PDB entry 3LVH | X-ray diffraction, 9.00 A resolution (very low resolution: no residue pairs are listed; an interface is given only as per-side residue counts) | chains A and C of the 6 polymer chains in the assembly

== Chain A (and C) ==
Name: Clathrin heavy chain 1
Source organism: Bos taurus
Notes: fragment: Hub; chain C of this document is another copy of the same molecule, construct and numbering; everything in this record applies to it too
Reference sequence: P49951 (CLH1_BOVIN); residues 1074-1675 here = UniProt positions 1074-1675
Amino-acid sequence (624 residues; each row starts with the number of its first residue):
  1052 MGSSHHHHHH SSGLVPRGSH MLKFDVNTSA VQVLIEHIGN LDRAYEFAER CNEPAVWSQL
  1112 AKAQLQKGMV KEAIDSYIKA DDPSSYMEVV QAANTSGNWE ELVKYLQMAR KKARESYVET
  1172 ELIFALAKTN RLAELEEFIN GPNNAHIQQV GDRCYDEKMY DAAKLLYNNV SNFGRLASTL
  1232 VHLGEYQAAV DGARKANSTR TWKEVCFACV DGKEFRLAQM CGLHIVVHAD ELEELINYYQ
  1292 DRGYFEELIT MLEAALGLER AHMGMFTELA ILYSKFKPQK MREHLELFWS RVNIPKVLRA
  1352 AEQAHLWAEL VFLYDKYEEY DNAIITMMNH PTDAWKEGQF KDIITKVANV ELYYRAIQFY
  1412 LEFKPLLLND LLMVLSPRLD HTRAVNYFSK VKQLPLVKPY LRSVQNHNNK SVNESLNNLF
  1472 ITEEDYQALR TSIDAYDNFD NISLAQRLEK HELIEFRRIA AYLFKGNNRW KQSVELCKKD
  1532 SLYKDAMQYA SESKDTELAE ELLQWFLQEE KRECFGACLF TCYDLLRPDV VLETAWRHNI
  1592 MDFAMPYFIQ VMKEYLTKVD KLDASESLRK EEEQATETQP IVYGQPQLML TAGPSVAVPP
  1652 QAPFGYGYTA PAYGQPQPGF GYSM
Not modelled in the structure: 1052-1076, 1631-1675
Sequence notes: expression tag (1052-1073)
Curated features (UniProtKB/Swiss-Prot):
  - modified residue: Ser1167 (Phosphoserine), Tyr1206 (Phosphotyrosine), Ser1229 (Phosphoserine), Lys1441 (N6-acetyllysine), Tyr1477 (Phosphotyrosine), Tyr1487 (Phosphotyrosine), Ser1494 (Phosphoserine), Lys1501 (N6-acetyllysine)
Reported in the primary citation:
  - mutagenesis - K1163E/R1165D: unchanged binding to CLC

== Chain A / chain C interface ==
At this resolution (9 A) residue pairs are not listed: 6 residues of chain A and 6 of chain C lie at the interface.

== Overview ==
The chain A/chain C interface involves 6 residues from each chain. The paper reports that K1163E/R1165D of
chain A leave binding to CLC unchanged.
Chain A and chain C are both Clathrin heavy chain 1 (Bos taurus); the structure, Crystal structure of a
clathrin heavy chain and clathrin light chain complex, was determined by X-ray diffraction together with 3LVG
from the same study.
